PDB entry 4Z5T | X-ray diffraction, 2.80 A resolution | chains A and B of the 10 polymer chains in the assembly

# Chain A
Protein: Histone H3.3C
Source organism: Homo sapiens
UniProt: Q6NXT2 (H3C_HUMAN); residues 0-134 here correspond to UniProt positions 1-135 (UniProt number = residue number + 1)
Sequence (138 residues; row label = number of the first residue in the row; numbers below 1 keep their minus sign (Gly-3 is residue -3)):
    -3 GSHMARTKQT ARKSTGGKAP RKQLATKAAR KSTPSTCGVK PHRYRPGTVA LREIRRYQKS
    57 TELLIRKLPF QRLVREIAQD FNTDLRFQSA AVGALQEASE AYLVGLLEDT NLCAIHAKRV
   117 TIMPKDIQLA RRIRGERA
Disordered / not traced: -3 to 36, 134
Sequence notes: expression tag (-3 to -1)
Swiss-Prot annotation at these positions:
  - modified residue: Arg2 (Asymmetric dimethylarginine), Thr3 (Phosphothreonine), Lys4 (Allysine), Gln5 (5-glutamyl dopamine), Thr6 (Phosphothreonine), Arg8 (Citrulline), Lys9 (N6,N6,N6-trimethyllysine), Ser10 (ADP-ribosylserine), Thr11 (Phosphothreonine), Lys14 (N6-(2-hydroxyisobutyryl)lysine), Arg17 (Asymmetric dimethylarginine), Lys18 (N6-(2-hydroxyisobutyryl)lysine), Lys23 (N6-(2-hydroxyisobutyryl)lysine), Arg26 (Citrulline), Lys27 (N6,N6,N6-trimethyllysine), Ser28 (ADP-ribosylserine), Ser31 (Phosphoserine), Lys36 (N6-methyllysine), Tyr40 (Phosphotyrosine), Lys55 (N6,N6,N6-trimethyllysine) and 7 more in UniProt

# Chain B
Protein: Histone H4
Source organism: Homo sapiens
UniProt: P62805 (H4_HUMAN); residues 0-102 here correspond to UniProt positions 1-103 (UniProt number = residue number + 1)
Sequence (106 residues; each row starts with the number of its first residue; numbers below 1 keep their minus sign (Gly-3 is residue -3)):
    -3 GSHMSGRGKG GKGLGKGGAK RHRKVLRDNI QGITKPAIRR LARRGGVKRI SGLIYEETRG
    57 VLKVFLENVI RDAVTYTEHA KRKTVTAMDV VYALKRQGRT LYGFGG
Disordered / not traced: -3 to 19
Sequence notes: expression tag (-3 to -1)
Swiss-Prot annotation at these positions:
  - DNA-binding region: Lys16 to Lys20
  - modified residue: Ser1 (N-acetylserine), Arg3 (Asymmetric dimethylarginine), Lys5 (N6-(2-hydroxyisobutyryl)lysine), Lys8 (N6-(2-hydroxyisobutyryl)lysine), Lys12 (N6-(2-hydroxyisobutyryl)lysine), Lys16 (N6-(2-hydroxyisobutyryl)lysine), Lys20 (N6,N6,N6-trimethyllysine), Lys31 (N6-(2-hydroxyisobutyryl)lysine), Lys44 (N6-(2-hydroxyisobutyryl)lysine), Ser47 (Phosphoserine), Tyr51 (Phosphotyrosine), Lys59 (N6-(2-hydroxyisobutyryl)lysine), Lys77 (N6-(2-hydroxyisobutyryl)lysine), Lys79 (N6-(2-hydroxyisobutyryl)lysine), Thr80 (Phosphothreonine), Tyr88 (Phosphotyrosine), Lys91 (N6-(2-hydroxyisobutyryl)lysine)
  - cross-link (Glycyl lysine isopeptide (Lys-Gly)): Lys12 (interchain with G-Cter in SUMO2), Lys20 (interchain with G-Cter in SUMO2), Lys31 (interchain with G-Cter in SUMO2), Lys59 (interchain with G-Cter in SUMO2), Lys79 (interchain with G-Cter in SUMO2), Lys91 (interchain with G-Cter in SUMO2)

# How chain A and chain B interact
Contacting residue pairs (100; chain A residue first):
  Gly43(A) - Lys44(B)
  Ala46(A) - Arg39(B)
  Ala46(A) - Lys44(B)
  Glu49(A) - Arg35(B)  salt bridge
  Glu49(A) - Arg39(B)  salt bridge
  Ile50(A) - Arg39(B)
  Ile50(A) - Gly42(B)
  Ile50(A) - Val43(B)
  Tyr53(A) - Arg36(B)
  Tyr53(A) - Arg39(B)
  Tyr53(A) - Arg40(B)  hydrogen bond (backbone-side chain)
  Gln54(A) - Arg40(B)  hydrogen bond (side chain-backbone)
  Gln54(A) - Gly42(B)
  Ser56(A) - Arg40(B)  hydrogen bond
  Thr57(A) - Arg40(B)
  Glu58(A) - Arg40(B)  hydrogen bond (backbone-side chain)
  Leu60(A) - Arg36(B)  hydrogen bond (backbone-side chain)
  Leu60(A) - Leu37(B)
  Leu60(A) - Arg40(B)
  Ile61(A) - Leu37(B)  hydrophobic
  Arg62(A) - Thr30(B)
  Pro65(A) - Gly28(B)
  Phe66(A) - Leu62(B)  hydrophobic
  Arg68(A) - Leu22(B)
  Arg68(A) - Asn25(B)  hydrogen bond (backbone-side chain)
  Leu69(A) - Asn25(B)
  Leu69(A) - Ile26(B)
  Leu69(A) - Ile29(B)  hydrophobic
  Leu69(A) - Leu62(B)  hydrophobic
  Val70(A) - Ile66(B)  hydrophobic
  Arg71(A) - Leu22(B)
  Glu72(A) - Leu22(B)
  Glu72(A) - Arg23(B)
  Glu72(A) - Asp24(B)
  Glu72(A) - Asn25(B)  hydrogen bond (side chain-backbone)
  Ile73(A) - Leu62(B)  hydrophobic
  Ile73(A) - Glu63(B)
  Ala74(A) - Ile66(B)  hydrophobic
  Gln75(A) - Leu22(B)
  Phe77(A) - Glu63(B)
  Phe77(A) - Arg67(B)
  Asn78(A) - Glu74(B)
  Asp80(A) - Lys79(B)  salt bridge
  Leu81(A) - Val70(B)  hydrophobic
  Leu81(A) - Lys79(B)
  Arg82(A) - Lys79(B)  hydrogen bond (backbone-backbone)
  Arg82(A) - Thr80(B)
  Arg82(A) - Val81(B)  hydrogen bond (backbone-backbone)
  Phe83(A) - Val81(B)  hydrophobic
  Gln84(A) - Thr80(B)
  Gln84(A) - Val81(B)  hydrogen bond (backbone-backbone)
  Gln84(A) - Thr82(B)
  Gln84(A) - Ala83(B)  hydrogen bond (side chain-backbone)
  Ala86(A) - Ala83(B)  hydrophobic
  Ala86(A) - Phe100(B)
  Ala87(A) - Val81(B)
  Ala87(A) - Val86(B)
  Gly89(A) - Phe100(B)
  Ala90(A) - Val86(B)  hydrophobic
  Ala90(A) - Leu97(B)  hydrophobic
  Ala90(A) - Phe100(B)
  Leu91(A) - Val65(B)  hydrophobic
  Leu91(A) - Ile66(B)  hydrophobic
  Leu91(A) - Val86(B)  hydrophobic
  Glu93(A) - Phe100(B)
  Ala94(A) - Phe61(B)
  Ala94(A) - Leu90(B)  hydrophobic
  Ser95(A) - Leu58(B)
  Ser95(A) - Phe61(B)
  Ser95(A) - Leu62(B)
  Glu96(A) - Leu37(B)
  Tyr98(A) - Val57(B)  hydrophobic
  Tyr98(A) - Phe61(B)  hydrophobic
  Tyr98(A) - Arg95(B)
  Leu99(A) - Leu37(B)  hydrophobic
  Val100(A) - Leu37(B)
  Leu102(A) - Val57(B)  hydrophobic
  Leu103(A) - Leu37(B)
  Leu103(A) - Ala38(B)
  Leu103(A) - Val43(B)
  Glu104(A) - Arg40(B)
  Glu104(A) - Gly41(B)
  Asn107(A) - Gly42(B)  hydrogen bond (side chain-backbone)
  Asn107(A) - Val43(B)
  Val116(A) - Lys44(B)
  Val116(A) - Arg45(B)
  Thr117(A) - Arg45(B)  hydrogen bond
  Thr117(A) - Ile46(B)
  Thr117(A) - Ser47(B)
  Ile118(A) - Val43(B)  hydrophobic
  Ile118(A) - Arg45(B)  hydrogen bond (backbone-backbone)
  Ile118(A) - Ser47(B)  hydrogen bond (backbone-backbone)
  Ile118(A) - Ile50(B)
  Met119(A) - Ile50(B)
  Pro120(A) - Leu49(B)  hydrophobic
  Pro120(A) - Ile50(B)
  Pro120(A) - Glu53(B)
  Ile123(A) - Ile50(B)  hydrophobic
  Gln124(A) - Glu53(B)
  Arg127(A) - Val57(B)
Also at the interface, not in a pair above, chain A (56 interface residues in all): Leu47, Ala97, Arg130
Also at the interface, not in a pair above, chain B (49 interface residues in all): Ala33, Ile34, Thr54, Thr73, Arg78

# Summary
Chain A and chain B form an interface of 56 and 49 residues respectively; the contacts include 15 hydrogen
bonds and 3 salt bridges. Polar contacts include Glu49(A)-Arg35(B), Glu49(A)-Arg39(B) and Asp80(A)-Lys79(B).
Curated annotation (UniProt) lists a DNA-binding region on chain B.
Chain A is Histone H3.3C and chain B is Histone H4, both from Homo sapiens; the structure, The nucleosome
containing human H3.5, was determined by X-ray diffraction.
